PDB entry 8XLJ | electron microscopy, 3.90 A resolution | chains A and G of the 10 polymer chains in the assembly

Chain A (and G):
Molecule: Glutamine synthetase
From: Rattus norvegicus
Notes: EC 6.3.1.2, 2.3.1.225; chain G of this document is another copy of the same molecule, construct and numbering; everything in this record applies to it too
UniProtKB: P09606 (GLNA_RAT); numbering as in UniProt (aligned over 1-372)
Chain sequence (372 residues; each row starts with the number of its first residue):
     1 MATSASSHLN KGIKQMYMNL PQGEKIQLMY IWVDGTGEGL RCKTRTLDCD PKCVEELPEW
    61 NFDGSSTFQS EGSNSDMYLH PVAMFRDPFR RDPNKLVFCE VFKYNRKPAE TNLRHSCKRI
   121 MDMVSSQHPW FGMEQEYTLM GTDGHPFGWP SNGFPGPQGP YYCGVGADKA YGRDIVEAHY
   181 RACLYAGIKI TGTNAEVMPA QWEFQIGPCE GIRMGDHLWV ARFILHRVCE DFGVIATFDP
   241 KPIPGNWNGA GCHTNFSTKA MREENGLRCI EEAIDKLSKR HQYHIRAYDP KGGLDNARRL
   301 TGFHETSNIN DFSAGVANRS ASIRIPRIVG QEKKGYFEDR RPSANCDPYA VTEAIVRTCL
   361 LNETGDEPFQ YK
Curated features (UniProtKB/Swiss-Prot):
  - region: A2 to K25 (Required for glutamine-induced ubiquitination by CRL4(CRBN) and proteasomal degradation)
  - binding site (ATP): E134, E203 to P208, N255 to S257, R319, R324
  - binding site (Mn(2+)): E134, E136, E196, E203, H253, E338
  - binding site (L-glutamate): N246, W247, R319, R340
  - binding site (ADP): Y336 to E338
  - modified residue: A2 (N-acetylalanine), K11 (N6-acetyllysine), K14 (N6-acetyllysine), Y104 (Phosphotyrosine), S343 (Phosphoserine)

How chain A and chain G interact:
Contacting residue pairs - 13 pairs, chain A then chain G:
  P150(A) - S151(G)
  P150(A) - N152(G)
  P150(A) - G153(G)
  S151(A) - P150(G)
  N152(A) - P150(G)
  G153(A) - P150(G)
  G153(A) - F154(G)
  F154(A) - G153(G)
  F154(A) - F154(G)  hydrogen bond (backbone-backbone)
  F154(A) - P155(G)
  F154(A) - G156(G)
  P155(A) - F154(G)
  G156(A) - F154(G)

In short:
Chain A and chain G each contribute 7 residues to their interface, with 1 hydrogen bond. Its one hydrogen
bond, F154(A)-F154(G), is backbone to backbone. From UniProt: 12 ATP-binding residues, 6 Mn2+-binding
residues, 4 L-glutamate-binding residues and 3 ADP-binding residues on chain A.
Both chains are Glutamine synthetase (Rattus norvegicus). Entry 8XLJ (Structure of the native glutamine
synthetase in the adult cortex and hippocampus) was determined by electron microscopy (same publication as
8XLL).
